PDB entry 9MIA | electron microscopy, 2.80 A resolution | chains B and D of the 18 polymer chains in the assembly

== Chain B (and D) ==
Molecule: Envelope glycoprotein gp160
From: Human immunodeficiency virus 1
Notes: chain D of this document is another copy of the same molecule, construct and numbering; everything in this record applies to it too
UniProt: Q2N0S6 (Q2N0S6_9HIV1); residues 512-664 here correspond to UniProt positions 509-661 (UniProt number = residue number - 3)
Chain sequence (153 residues; numbered 512 to 664; the number before each row is that of its first residue):
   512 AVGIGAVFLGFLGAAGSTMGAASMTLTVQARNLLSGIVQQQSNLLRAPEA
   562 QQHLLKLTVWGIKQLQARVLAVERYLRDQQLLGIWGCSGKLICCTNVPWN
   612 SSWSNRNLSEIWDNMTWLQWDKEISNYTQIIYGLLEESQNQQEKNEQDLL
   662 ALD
Disordered / not traced: 512-517, 547-568
Construct notes: conflict Pro559 (Ile556 in Q2N0S6), Cys605 (Thr602 in Q2N0S6)
Disulfide bonds: Cys598-Cys604
Glycans and other covalent adducts: N-acetylglucosamine (NAG) linked to Asn611, Asn618, Asn637

== Chain B / chain D interface ==
Pairs across the interface (29):
  Ile573(B) - Ile573(D)  hydrophobic
  Gln577(B) - Gly572(D)  hydrogen bond (side chain-backbone)
  Gln577(B) - Leu576(D)
  Gln577(B) - Arg579(D)
  Val580(B) - Leu576(D)  hydrophobic
  Val580(B) - Val580(D)  hydrophobic
  Leu581(B) - Arg579(D)
  Val583(B) - Val583(D)  hydrophobic
  Glu584(B) - Ser546(D)  hydrogen bond
  Glu584(B) - Arg579(D)  salt bridge
  Leu587(B) - Leu545(D)  hydrophobic
  Leu587(B) - Val583(D)  hydrophobic
  Leu587(B) - Leu587(D)  hydrophobic
  Arg588(B) - Leu545(D)
  Arg588(B) - Ser546(D)
  Gln591(B) - Ala541(D)  hydrogen bond (side chain-backbone)
  Gln591(B) - Arg542(D)
  Gln591(B) - Tyr586(D)
  Gly594(B) - Gly600(D)
  Ser599(B) - Gly600(D)
  Glu647(B) - Thr538(D)  hydrogen bond
  Glu647(B) - Arg542(D)  salt bridge
  Gln652(B) - Thr538(D)
  Lys655(B) - Lys601(D)
  Lys655(B) - Leu602(D)
  Lys655(B) - Ile603(D)
  Asn656(B) - Met535(D)
  Gln658(B) - Lys601(D)
  Asp659(B) - Ile603(D)
Also at the interface, not in a pair above, chain B (20 interface residues in all): Leu576, Ile595, Ala662
Also at the interface, not in a pair above, chain D (20 interface residues in all): Ser599, Cys605

== In short ==
Chain B and chain D each contribute 20 residues to their interface, with 4 hydrogen bonds and 2 salt bridges.
Polar contacts include Glu584(B)-Arg579(D), Glu647(B)-Arg542(D) and Gln577(B)-Gly572(D). N-acetylglucosamine
is covalently linked to Asn611(B), Asn618(B) and Asn637(B).
Chain B and chain D are both Envelope glycoprotein gp160 (Human immunodeficiency virus 1); the structure,
206-3G08 Fab in complex with HIV-1 GT1.1 v4.1 SOSIP Env trimer and RM20A3 Fab, was determined by electron
microscopy together with 9MIB, 9MIC, 9MID, 9MIF, 9MIH, 9MII and 4 further entries from the same study.
